5Y01 - chain A; structure by X-ray diffraction, 2.65 A resolution.

== Chain A ==
Name: Green fluorescent protein
Sequence (271 residues; each row starts with the number of its first residue; note: 2 numbers in that range are skipped by the numbering (no residue carries them; nothing is unmodelled there); numbers below 1 keep their minus sign (Met-33 is residue -33)):
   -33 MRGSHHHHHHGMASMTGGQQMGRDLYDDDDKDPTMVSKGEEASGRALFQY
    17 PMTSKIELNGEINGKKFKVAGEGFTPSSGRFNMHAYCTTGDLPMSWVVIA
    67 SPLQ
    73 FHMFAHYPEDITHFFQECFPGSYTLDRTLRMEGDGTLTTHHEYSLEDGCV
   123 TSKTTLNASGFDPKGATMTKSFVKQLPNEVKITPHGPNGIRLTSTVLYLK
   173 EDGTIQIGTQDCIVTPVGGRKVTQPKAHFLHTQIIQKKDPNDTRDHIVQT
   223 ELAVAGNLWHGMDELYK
Disordered / not traced: -33 to 7
Modified residues: Gln70 ([2-(3-carbamoyl-1-imino-propyl)-4-(4-hydroxy-benzylidene)-5-oxo-4,5-dihydro-imidazol-1-yl]-acetic acid; CRQ)
Covalent attachments: covalent link Gln70-Phe73

== Summary ==
Chain A is Green fluorescent protein; the structure, Acid-tolerant monomeric GFP, Gamillus, non-fluorescence
(OFF) state, was determined by X-ray diffraction together with 5Y00 from the same study.
